9B7O - chains A and B of the 8 polymer chains in the assembly; structure by electron microscopy, 2.86 A resolution.

== Chain A (and B) ==
Molecule: Capsid protein VP1
From: Adeno-associated virus
Notes: chain B of this document is another copy of the same molecule, construct and numbering; everything in this record applies to it too
UniProtKB: Q6JC22 (Q6JC22_9VIRU); numbering as in UniProt (aligned over 203-736)
Amino-acid sequence (534 residues; row label = number of the first residue in the row):
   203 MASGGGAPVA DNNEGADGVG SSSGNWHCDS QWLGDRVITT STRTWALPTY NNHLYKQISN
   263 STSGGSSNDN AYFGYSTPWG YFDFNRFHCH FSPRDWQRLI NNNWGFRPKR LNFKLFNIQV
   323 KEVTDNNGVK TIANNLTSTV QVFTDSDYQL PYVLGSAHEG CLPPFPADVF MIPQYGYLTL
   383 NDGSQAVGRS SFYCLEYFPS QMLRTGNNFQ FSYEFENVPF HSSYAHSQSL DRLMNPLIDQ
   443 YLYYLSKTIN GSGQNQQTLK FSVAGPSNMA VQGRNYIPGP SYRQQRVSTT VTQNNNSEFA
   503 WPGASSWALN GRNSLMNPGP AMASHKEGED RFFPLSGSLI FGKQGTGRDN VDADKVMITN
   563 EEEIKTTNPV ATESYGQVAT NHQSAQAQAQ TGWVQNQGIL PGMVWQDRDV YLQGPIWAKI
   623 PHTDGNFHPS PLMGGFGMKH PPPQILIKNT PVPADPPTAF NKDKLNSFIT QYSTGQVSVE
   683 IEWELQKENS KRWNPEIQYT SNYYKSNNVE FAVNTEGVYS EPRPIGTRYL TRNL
Not modelled in the structure: 203-240, 293-306, 326-333, 429-474, 684-736 (chain B: 203-419, 490-504, 539-560, 613-736)
Reported in the primary citation:
  - mutagenesis - Q588R: abolished binding to Fab1-1

== How chain A and chain B interact ==
Residue-residue contacts (51; chain A residue first):
  Gly-475(A) with Asn-519(B)
  Arg-476(A) with Trp-509(B); Asn-519(B), hydrogen bond (backbone-backbone); Pro-520(B)
  Pro-480(A) with Trp-509(B)
  Lys-528(A) with Gly-513(B)
  Glu-529(A) with Asn-512(B), hydrogen bond (backbone-side chain)
  Lys-567(A) with Leu-511(B); Asn-512(B)
  Thr-568(A) with Leu-511(B)
  Asn-570(A) with Leu-511(B)
  Glu-575(A) with Ala-510(B); Gly-513(B)
  Tyr-577(A) with Tyr-484(B); Trp-509(B); Ala-510(B), hydrogen bond (backbone-backbone)
  Gly-578(A) with Tyr-484(B); Ser-508(B)
  Gln-579(A) with Tyr-484(B); Ser-507(B); Ser-508(B), hydrogen bond (backbone-backbone)
  Val-580(A) with Tyr-484(B); Ser-507(B); Gln-597(B)
  Ala-581(A) with Arg-485(B); Gln-486(B); Gln-487(B); Ser-507(B); Gln-597(B)
  Thr-582(A) with Gln-597(B)
  Asn-583(A) with Arg-485(B), hydrogen bond (backbone-side chain); Gln-487(B), hydrogen bond (backbone-side chain)
  His-584(A) with Arg-485(B); Gln-487(B); Arg-488(B); Thr-574(B), hydrogen bond (side chain-backbone); Glu-575(B), salt bridge
  Gln-585(A) with Gln-487(B), hydrogen bond (backbone-side chain); Arg-488(B), hydrogen bond (side chain-backbone); Val-489(B)
  Ala-591(A) with Gln-487(B)
  Thr-593(A) with Gly-505(B)
  Val-596(A) with Tyr-484(B); Asn-598(B)
  Gln-599(A) with Tyr-484(B); Asn-598(B), hydrogen bond; Gly-600(B)
  Ile-601(A) with Gly-600(B); Ile-601(B), hydrogen bond (backbone-backbone)
  Leu-602(A) with Gln-599(B)
  Pro-603(A) with Pro-482(B)
Other interface residues (no listed pair), chain A (32 interface residues in all): Ile-479, Thr-569, Pro-571, Ser-576, Gln-592, Asn-598, Gly-600
Other interface residues (no listed pair), chain B (29 interface residues in all): Ala-506, Ser-516, Met-518, Pro-522, Trp-607

== Overview ==
32 residues of chain A and 29 residues of chain B are in contact; the contacts include 11 hydrogen bonds and 1
salt bridge. Polar pairs include His-584(A)/Glu-575(B), Glu-529(A)/Asn-512(B) and Asn-583(A)/Arg-485(B). From
the paper: Q588R of chain A abolishes binding to Fab1-1.
Chain A and chain B are both Capsid protein VP1 (Adeno-associated virus); the structure, Fab2-5 in complex
with the capsid of Adeno-associated virus type 9, was determined by electron microscopy (same publication as
9B6N, 9B6O, 9B6Q, 9B6R, 9B6S, 9B6T and 9 further entries).
